4TQV - chains B and D of the 4 polymer chains in the assembly; structure by X-ray diffraction, 4.50 A resolution (low resolution: residue-level contacts below are approximate; hydrogen-bond / salt-bridge calls are withheld).

[Chain B]
Name: AlgM2
Organism: Sphingomonas sp
Reference sequence: Q9KWT7 (Q9KWT7_SPHSX); residue numbers follow UniProt; this construct covers 1-293
Amino-acid sequence (305 residues; numbered 1 to 305; the number before each row is that of its first residue):
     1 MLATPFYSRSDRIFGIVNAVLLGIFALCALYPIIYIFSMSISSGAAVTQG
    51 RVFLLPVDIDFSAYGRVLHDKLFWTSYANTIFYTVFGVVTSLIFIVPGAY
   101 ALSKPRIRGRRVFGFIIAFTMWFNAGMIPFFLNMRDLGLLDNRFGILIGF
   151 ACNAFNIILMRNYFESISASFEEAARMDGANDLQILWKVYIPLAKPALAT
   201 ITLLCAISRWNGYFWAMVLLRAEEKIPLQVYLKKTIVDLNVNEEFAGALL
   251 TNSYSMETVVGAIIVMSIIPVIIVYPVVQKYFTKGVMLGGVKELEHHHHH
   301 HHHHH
Disordered / not traced: 1-3, 288-305
Differences from the reference sequence: expression tag (294-305)
From the paper describing this entry:
  - mutagenesis - R209A: unchanged catalytic activity

[Chain D]
Name: AlgS
Organism: Sphingomonas sp
Reference sequence: Q9KWT9 (Q9KWT9_SPHSX); residue numbers follow UniProt; this construct covers 1-363
Amino-acid sequence (363 residues; each row starts with the number of its first residue):
     1 MVASVSIQNVVKRYDKTTVVHGVSLDIEPGEFVVLVGPSGCGKSTTLRMV
    51 AGLEEISGGTIRIDGRVINDLAPKDRDVAMVFQNYALYPHLNVRDNISFG
   101 LRLKRTKKSVIDAAVKTAADILGLQPLLERKPSDLSGGQRQRVAMGRAIV
   151 RDPKVFLFDQPLSNLDAKLRTQMRAEIKRLHQRLGTTVIYVTHDQVEAMT
   201 LADRIVVMRDGLIEQIGKPMDLFLHPANTFVASFIGSPPMNLMPARIAVD
   251 STQHVELNGGNRISLLPRAGTHLAPGQEVVFGIRPEDVTLDGVEGSERAQ
   301 IKATVDIVEPLGSESILHATVGDHSLVVKVGGLNEVHPGDPVTLHVDLTR
   351 VHLFDAQSQASIY
Differences from the reference sequence: engineered mutation Gln160 (Glu in Q9KWT9)
From the paper describing this entry:
  - mutagenesis - E160Q: decreased catalytic activity

[How chain B and chain D interact]
Contacting residue pairs - 25 pairs, chain B then chain D:
  Ser170(B) - Asn84(D)
  Phe171(B) - Leu87(D)
  Phe171(B) - Tyr88(D)
  Glu173(B) - Arg48(D)
  Glu173(B) - Leu53(D)
  Glu173(B) - Phe82(D)
  Ala174(B) - Phe82(D)
  Ala174(B) - Ala86(D)
  Ala174(B) - Tyr88(D)
  Ala174(B) - Arg147(D)
  Ala175(B) - Tyr88(D)
  Met177(B) - Leu53(D)
  Met177(B) - Pro73(D)
  Met177(B) - Val78(D)
  Met177(B) - Arg151(D)
  Asp178(B) - Phe99(D)
  Asp178(B) - Gly100(D)
  Asp178(B) - Leu103(D)
  Asp178(B) - Arg147(D)
  Gly179(B) - Leu103(D)
  Ala180(B) - Leu103(D)
  Lys188(B) - His90(D)
  Val189(B) - Tyr88(D)
  Val189(B) - His90(D)
  Leu193(B) - Pro89(D)
Other interface residues (no listed pair), chain B (13 interface residues in all): Pro192
Other interface residues (no listed pair), chain D (20 interface residues in all): Ala51, Lys74, Met80, Tyr85

[In short]
Chain B and chain D form an interface of 13 and 20 residues respectively. The paper reports that E160Q of
chain D reduces catalytic activity; R209A of chain B leaves catalytic activity unchanged.
Chain B is AlgM2 and chain D is AlgS, both from Sphingomonas sp; the structure, Crystal structure of a
bacterial ABC transporter involved in the import of the acidic polysaccharide alginate, was determined by
X-ray diffraction, deposited together with 4TQU.
